Entry 1YF1 (X-ray diffraction, 2.60 A resolution); this record covers chains B and C of the 5 polymer chains in the assembly.

# Chain B (and C)
Protein: Alkyl hydroperoxide reductase subunit C
Organism: Salmonella typhimurium
Notes: EC 1.11.1.15; chain C of this document is another copy of the same molecule, construct and numbering; everything in this record applies to it too
UniProt: P0A251 (AHPC_SALTY); residue numbers follow UniProt; this construct covers 1-186
Chain sequence (186 residues; each row starts with the number of its first residue):
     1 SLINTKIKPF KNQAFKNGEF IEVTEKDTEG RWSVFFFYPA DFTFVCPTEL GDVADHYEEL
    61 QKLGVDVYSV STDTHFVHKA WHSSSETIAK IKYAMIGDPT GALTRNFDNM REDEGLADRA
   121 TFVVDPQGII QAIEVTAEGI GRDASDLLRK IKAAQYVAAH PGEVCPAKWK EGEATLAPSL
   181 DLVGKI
Not modelled in the structure: 166-186 (chain C: 164-186)
Sequence notes: engineered mutation Val77 (Thr in P0A251)
What the authors report for this chain:
  - catalytic residues: Cys46, Cys165 (citing earlier work)

# Interface between chain B and chain C
Residue-residue contacts (23):
  Phe20(B) - Phe44(C)  hydrophobic
  Phe42(B) - Phe76(C)
  Phe42(B) - Ala80(C)  hydrophobic
  Thr43(B) - Phe76(C)
  Phe44(B) - Phe20(C)  hydrophobic
  Phe44(B) - Lys79(C)
  Asp73(B) - Val77(C)
  Phe76(B) - Phe42(C)
  Phe76(B) - Thr43(C)
  Val77(B) - Asp73(C)
  Val77(B) - Val77(C)  hydrophobic
  Lys79(B) - Phe44(C)
  Ala80(B) - Phe42(C)  hydrophobic
  Pro99(B) - Glu114(C)
  Thr100(B) - Glu112(C)
  Thr100(B) - Asp113(C)
  Thr100(B) - Glu114(C)
  Thr100(B) - Gly115(C)
  Asp113(B) - Thr100(C)
  Glu114(B) - Pro99(C)
  Glu114(B) - Thr100(C)
  Gly115(B) - Pro99(C)
  Gly115(B) - Thr100(C)
Interface residues without a listed pair, chain B (19 interface residues in all): Ala40, Asp41, Thr74, Glu112, Leu116
Interface residues without a listed pair, chain C (18 interface residues in all): Asp41, Thr74, Leu116

# Summary
19 residues of chain B face 18 of chain C across their interface. From the paper: catalytic residues Cys46(B)
and Cys165(B).
Chain B and chain C are both Alkyl hydroperoxide reductase subunit C (Salmonella typhimurium); the structure,
Structural and biochemical analysis of the link between enzymatic activity and oligomerization in AhpC, a
bacterial ..., was determined by X-ray diffraction, deposited together with 1YEP, 1YEX and 1YF0.
